PDB entry 5JTY | X-ray diffraction, 2.72 A resolution | chains A and B

# Chain A
Molecule: Glutamate receptor ionotropic, NMDA 1
From: Rattus norvegicus
Notes: fragment: 684-821
UniProtKB: P35439 (NMDZ1_RAT), isoform P35439-6; the construct has insertions or renumbered stretches relative to UniProt, so the offset changes along the chain: 2-152 = UniProt 415-565; 155-292 = UniProt 684-821
Sequence (292 residues; each row starts with the number of its first residue):
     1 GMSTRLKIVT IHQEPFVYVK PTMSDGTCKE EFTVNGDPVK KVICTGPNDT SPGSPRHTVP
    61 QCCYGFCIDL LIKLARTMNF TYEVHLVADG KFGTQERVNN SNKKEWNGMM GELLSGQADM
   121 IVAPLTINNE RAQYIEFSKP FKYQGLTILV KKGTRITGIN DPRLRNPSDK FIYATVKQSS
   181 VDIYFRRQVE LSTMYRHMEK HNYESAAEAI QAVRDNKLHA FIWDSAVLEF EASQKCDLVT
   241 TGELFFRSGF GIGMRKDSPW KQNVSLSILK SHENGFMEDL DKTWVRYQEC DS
Unresolved in the structure: 1-3, 48-56, 97-102, 152-153, 234-237, 287-292
Sequence notes: expression tag (1); linker (153-154)
Disulfides: Cys28-Cys62, Cys44-Cys63
Residues lining bound ligands:
  - 2JK (4-hydroxy-5,7-dimethylquinoline-2-carboxylic acid): Gln13, Phe16, Phe92, Pro124, Leu125, Thr126, Arg131, Gln144, Ser180, Trp223, Asp224, Val227, Phe250
  - 6ND (5-({[(3,4-difluorophenyl)sulfonyl]amino}methyl)-6-methyl-N-[(2-methyl-1,3-thiazol-5-yl)methyl]pyrazine-2-carboxamide): Ile127, Pro140, Tyr143, Gln144, Arg247, Ser248, Gly249, Phe250

# Chain B
Molecule: Glutamate receptor ionotropic, NMDA 2A
From: Rattus norvegicus
Notes: fragment: 661-800
UniProtKB: Q00959 (NMDE1_RAT); the construct has insertions or renumbered stretches relative to UniProt, so the offset changes along the chain: 5-142 = UniProt 402-539; 145-284 = UniProt 661-800
Sequence (281 residues; each row starts with the number of its first residue):
     4 SDDNHLSIVT LEEAPFVIVE DIDPLTETCV RNTVPCRKFV KINNSTNEGM NVKKCCKGFC
    64 IDILKKLSRT VKFTYDLYLV TNGKHGKKVN NVWNGMIGEV VYQRAVMAVG SLTINEERSE
   124 VVDFSVPFVE TGISVMVSRG TQVTGLSDKK FQRPHDYSPP FRFGTVPNGS TERNIRNNYP
   184 YMHQYMTRFN QRGVEDALVS LKTGKLDAFI YDAAVLNYKA GRDEGCKLVT IGSGYIFATT
   244 GYGIALQKGS PWKRQIDLAL LQFVGDGEME ELETLWLTGI C
Unresolved in the structure: 4-5, 236-238
Sequence notes: expression tag (4); linker (143-144)
Disulfides: Cys32-Cys58, Cys39-Cys59, Cys229-Cys284
Residues lining bound ligands:
  - 6ND (5-({[(3,4-difluorophenyl)sulfonyl]amino}methyl)-6-methyl-N-[(2-methyl-1,3-thiazol-5-yl)methyl]pyrazine-2-carboxamide): Phe62, Val129, Pro130, Phe131, Val132, Glu133, Leu263, Leu264, Val267, Met272, Glu276, Leu280
  - glutamic acid (GLU): His88, Ser114, Leu115, Thr116, Arg121, Val169, Gly172, Ser173, Thr174, Tyr214, Asp215, Tyr245

# How chain A and chain B interact
Contacting residue pairs - 45 pairs, chain A then chain B:
  Ile127(A) - Leu264(B)  hydrophobic
  Asn128(A) - Leu264(B)
  Asn129(A) - Leu261(B)
  Asn129(A) - Leu264(B)
  Asn129(A) - Gln265(B)
  Ala132(A) - Arg257(B)  hydrogen bond (backbone-side chain)
  Ala132(A) - Leu264(B)  hydrophobic
  Gln133(A) - Arg257(B)  hydrogen bond (backbone-side chain)
  Gln133(A) - Leu261(B)
  Lys139(A) - Ile117(B)
  Lys139(A) - Phe127(B)
  Lys139(A) - Ser128(B)  hydrogen bond (side chain-backbone)
  Pro140(A) - Pro130(B)  hydrophobic
  Tyr143(A) - Pro130(B)
  Tyr143(A) - Glu133(B)
  Tyr143(A) - Thr242(B)
  Tyr143(A) - Thr243(B)  hydrogen bond (side chain-backbone)
  Tyr184(A) - Val267(B)
  Tyr184(A) - Gly270(B)
  Arg187(A) - Gly268(B)  hydrogen bond (side chain-backbone)
  Arg187(A) - Asp269(B)  salt bridge
  Gln188(A) - Gly268(B)  hydrogen bond (side chain-backbone)
  Gln188(A) - Asp269(B)
  Gln188(A) - Gly270(B)  hydrogen bond (side chain-backbone)
  Phe245(A) - Glu273(B)
  Phe246(A) - Glu273(B)  hydrogen bond (backbone-side chain)
  Arg247(A) - Glu133(B)  salt bridge
  Arg247(A) - Glu276(B)  salt bridge
  Leu266(A) - Glu119(B)
  Leu266(A) - Ser122(B)
  Leu269(A) - Asn118(B)
  Leu269(A) - Ser122(B)
  Lys270(A) - Glu119(B)  salt bridge
  His272(A) - Ala241(B)
  His272(A) - Thr242(B)  hydrogen bond (side chain-backbone)
  Glu273(A) - Asn118(B)
  Glu273(A) - Glu119(B)  hydrogen bond (side chain-backbone)
  Glu273(A) - Asn177(B)  hydrogen bond (backbone-side chain)
  Glu273(A) - Asn181(B)  hydrogen bond (backbone-side chain)
  Glu273(A) - Phe240(B)
  Glu273(A) - Ala241(B)
  Asn274(A) - Asn181(B)
  Gly275(A) - Phe240(B)
  Glu278(A) - Ser150(B)  hydrogen bond
  Glu278(A) - Phe240(B)
Interface residues without a listed pair, chain A (25 interface residues in all): Ile135, Glu136, Lys261
Interface residues without a listed pair, chain B (28 interface residues in all): Glu123, Gly244, Lys256

# In short
25 residues of chain A and 28 residues of chain B are in contact, with 13 hydrogen bonds and 4 salt bridges.
Polar pairs include Arg187(A)-Asp269(B), Arg247(A)-Glu133(B) and Arg247(A)-Glu276(B). Compound 6ND is bound
between chain A and chain B. Bound to chain A: compound 2JK.
Chain A is Glutamate receptor ionotropic, NMDA 1 and chain B is Glutamate receptor ionotropic, NMDA 2A, both
from Rattus norvegicus; the structure, Glutamate- and DCKA-bound GluN1/GluN2A agonist binding domains with
MPX-007, was determined by X-ray diffraction together with 5I57, 5I58, 5I59 and 5I56 from the same study.
